Entry 5Y0D (X-ray diffraction, 1.99 A resolution); this record covers chains E and J of the 10 polymer chains in the assembly.

[Chain E]
Name: Histone H3.1
Source organism: Homo sapiens
UniProt: P68431 (H31_HUMAN); residues 0-135 here correspond to UniProt positions 1-136 (UniProt number = residue number + 1)
Amino-acid sequence (139 residues; each row starts with the number of its first residue; numbers below 1 keep their minus sign (Gly-3 is residue -3)):
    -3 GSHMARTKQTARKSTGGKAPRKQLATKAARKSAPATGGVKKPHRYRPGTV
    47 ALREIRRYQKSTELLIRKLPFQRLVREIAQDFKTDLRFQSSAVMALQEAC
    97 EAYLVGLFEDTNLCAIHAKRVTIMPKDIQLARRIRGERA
Disordered / not traced: -3 to 35, 135
Construct notes: expression tag (-3 to -1)
Metal / ion sites: Mn2+: Asp77 (shared with 1 residue of chain D)
From the paper describing this entry:
  - disease-associated variants - E97K: decreased stability
  - disease-associated variants - E97K: abolished binding to H2A-H2B
  - disease-associated variants - E97K: decreased localization

[Chain J]
Molecule: 146-nt DNA strand
Source organism: Homo sapiens
Sequence (146 nucleotides; numbered 147 to 292; the number before each row is that of its first residue):
   147 ATCAATATCCACCTGCAGATTCTACCAAAAGTGTATTTGGAAACTGCTCC
   197 ATCAAAAGGCATGTTCAGCTGAATTCAGCTGAACATGCCTTTTGATGGAG
   247 CAGTTTCCAAATACACTTTTGGTAGAATCTGCAGGTGGATATTGAT
Metal / ion sites: Mn2+ site 1: DG185, DG186; Mn2+ site 2 near DG217 (its only coordinating residue here); Mn2+ site 3 near DG267 (its only coordinating residue here); Mn2+ site 4 near DG280 (its only coordinating residue here)

[Interface between chain E and chain J]
Pairs across the interface - 26 pairs, chain E then chain J:
  Lys37(E) with DA291(J), hydrogen bond to the phosphate; DT292(J), salt bridge to the phosphate
  Arg40(E) with DG290(J), sugar contact
  Tyr41(E) with DT289(J), phosphate contact; DG290(J), phosphate contact
  Arg42(E) with DC215(J), salt bridge to the phosphate; DG290(J), salt bridge to the phosphate
  Pro43(E) with DG214(J), phosphate contact
  Thr45(E) with DT289(J), phosphate contact; DG290(J), hydrogen bond to the phosphate
  Arg63(E) with DC206(J), sugar contact; DA207(J), salt bridge to the phosphate
  Arg72(E) with DA197(J), salt bridge to the phosphate
  Arg83(E) with DC196(J), hydrogen bond to the base; DA197(J), phosphate contact
  Phe84(E) with DC196(J), sugar contact; DA197(J), hydrogen bond to the phosphate
  Gln85(E) with DC196(J), phosphate contact
  Ser86(E) with DC196(J), hydrogen bond to the phosphate
  Arg116(E) with DG217(J), phosphate contact; DA218(J), phosphate contact
  Val117(E) with DG217(J), hydrogen bond to the phosphate
  Thr118(E) with DT216(J), hydrogen bond to the phosphate; DG217(J), hydrogen bond to the phosphate
  Met120(E) with DG217(J), phosphate contact; DA218(J), phosphate contact
Interface residues without a listed pair, chain E (19 interface residues in all): His39, Leu82, Lys115
Interface residues without a listed pair, chain J (14 interface residues in all): DC212

[Summary]
19 residues of chain E and 14 residues of chain J are in contact; the contacts include 8 hydrogen bonds and 5
salt bridges. Polar pairs include Arg83(E)-DC196(J), Lys37(E)-DA291(J) and Thr45(E)-DG290(J). DG185(J) and
DG186(J) coordinate Mn2+ site 1. The paper reports that E97K of chain E reduces stability; E97K of chain E
abolishes binding to H2A-H2B.
Chain E is Histone H3.1 and chain J is a 146-nt DNA strand, both from Homo sapiens; the structure, Crystal
Structure of the human nucleosome containing the H2B E76K mutant, was determined by X-ray diffraction together
with 5Y0C from the same study.
